PDB entry 4LF8 | X-ray diffraction, 3.15 A resolution | chains A and I of the 21 polymer chains in the assembly

== Chain A ==
Molecule: 16S rRNA
From: Thermus thermophilus
Sequence (1522 nucleotides; row label = number of the first residue in the row; note: 42 numbers in that range are skipped by the numbering (no residue carries them; nothing is unmodelled there); a row labelled like 190A-190L holds insertion residues (190A, then the next letters in order); numbering starts at 0):
     0 UUUGUUGGAG AGUUUGAUCC UGGCUCAGGG UGAACGCUGG CGGCGUGCCU AAGACAUGCA
    60 AGUCGUGCGG G
    73 CCGCGGGGUU UU
    88 ACUCCG
    95 UGGUC
   101 AGCGGCGGAC GGGUGAGUAA CGCGUGGGU
  129A G
   130 ACCUACCCGG AAGAGGGGGA CAACCCGGGG AAACUCGGGC UAAUCCCCCA UGUGGACCCG
   190 C
190A-190L CCCUUGGGGUGU
   191 GUCCAAAGGG CUUU
   216 GCCCGCUUCC GGAUGGGCCC GCGUCCCAUC AGCUAGUUGG UGGGGUAAUG GCCCACCAAG
   276 GCGACGACGG GUAGCCGGUC UGAGAGGAUG GCCGGCCACA GGGGCACUGA GACACGGGCC
   336 CCACUCCUAC GGGAGGCAGC AGUUAGGAAU CUUCCGCAAU GGGCGCAAGC CUGACGGAGC
   396 GACGCCGCUU GGAGGAAGAA GCCCUUCGGG GUGUAAACUC CUGAA
   442 CCCGGGACGA AACCCCCGAC GA
   474 GGGGACUGAC GGUACCGGG
   494 GUAAUAGCGC CGGCCAACUC CGUGCCAGCA GCCGCGGUAA UACGGAGGGC GCGAGCGUUA
   554 CCCGGAUUCA CUGGGCGUAA AGGGCGUGUA GGCGGCCUGG GGCGUCCCAU GUGAAAGACC
   614 ACGGCUCAAC CGUGGGGGAG CGUGGGAUAC GCUCAGGCUA GACGGUGGGA GAGGGUGGUG
   674 GAAUUCCCGG AGUAGCGGUG AAAUGCGCAG AUACCGGGAG GAACGCCGAU GGCGAAGGCA
   734 GCCACCUGGU CCACCCGUGA CGCUGAGGCG CGAAAGCGUG GGGAGCAAAC CGGAUUAGAU
   794 ACCCGGGUAG UCCACGCCCU AAACGAUGCG CGCUAGGUCU CUGGGUCU
   848 CCUGGGGGCC GAAGCUAACG CGUUAAGCGC GCCGCCUGGG GAGUACGGCC GCAAGGCUGA
   908 AACUCAAAGG AAUUGACGGG GGCCCGCACA AGCGGUGGAG CAUGUGGUUU AAUUCGAAGX
   968 AACGCGAAGA ACCUUACCAG GCCUUGACAU GCUAGG
 1003A G
  1004 AACCCGGGUG AAAGCCUGGG GUGCCCC
1030A-1030D GCGA
  1031 GGGGAGCCCU AGCACAGGUG CUGCAUGGCC GUCGUCAGCU CGUGCCGUGA GGUGUUGGGU
  1091 UAAGUCCCGC AACGAGCGCA ACCCCCGCCG UUAGUUGCCA GCGGUUCGGC CGGGCACUCU
  1151 AACGGGACUG CCCGCGAAA
  1171 GCGGGAGGAA GGAGGGGACG ACGUCUGGUC AGCAUGGCCC UUACGGCCUG GGCGACACAC
  1231 GUGCUACAAU GCCCACUACA AAGCGAUGCC ACCCGGCAAC GGGGAGCUAA UCGCAAAAAG
  1291 GUGGGCCCAG UUCGGAUUGG GGUCUGCAAC CCGACCCCAU GAAGCCGGAA UCGCUAGUAA
  1351 UCGCGGAUCA G
 1361A C
  1362 CAUGCCGCGG UGAAUACGUU CCCGGGCCUU GUACACACXG CCXGUXACGC CAUGGGAGCG
  1422 GGCUCUACCC GAAGUCGCCG GG
  1446 AGCCUACGGG
  1459 CAGGCGCCGA GGGUAGGGCC CGUGACUGGG GCGAAGUCGU AACAAGGUAG CUGUACCGGA
  1519 AGGUGCGGCU GGAUCCACUC CUUUCU
Unresolved in the structure: 0-4, 1534-1540
Modified residues: PSU (pseudouridine-5'-monophosphate) at position 516, 7MG (7N-methyl-8-hydroguanosine-5'-monophosphate) at position 527, M2G (N2-dimethylguanosine-5'-monophosphate) at position 966, 5MC (5-methylcytidine-5'-monophosphate) at position 967, 2MG (2N-methylguanosine-5'-monophosphate) at position 1207, 5MC (5-methylcytidine-5'-monophosphate) at position 1400, 4OC (4n,o2'-methylcytidine-5'-monophosphate) at position 1402, 5MC (5-methylcytidine-5'-monophosphate) at position 1404, 5MC (5-methylcytidine-5'-monophosphate) at position 1407, UR3 (3-methyluridine-5'-monophoshate) at position 1498, PSU (pseudouridine-5'-monophosphate) at position 1540, PSU (pseudouridine-5'-monophosphate) at position 1541
Differences from the reference sequence: conflict C1534 (A2157 in M26923.1), A1535 (C2158 in M26923.1)
Metal / ion sites: Mg2+ site 1 near U5 (its only coordinating residue here); Mg2+ site 2 near U12 (its only coordinating residue here); Mg2+ site 3: U12, A914; Mg2+ site 4 near G21 (its only coordinating residue here); Mg2+ site 5 near A53 (its only coordinating residue here); Mg2+ site 6 near G61 (its only coordinating residue here); Mg2+ site 7 near G107 (its only coordinating residue here); Mg2+ site 8 near G113 (its only coordinating residue here); Mg2+ site 9: G115, A116, G117, G289; Mg2+ site 10: A116, G117, G289; Mg2+ site 11: C121, G124, U125, G236; K+ site 1 near G167 (its only coordinating residue here); 81 more Mg2+ sites not listed; 6 more K+ sites not listed
Residues lining bound ligands:
  - paromomycin (PAR), molecule 1: U30, G31, C48, U49, U304, G306, C554, C555
  - paromomycin (PAR), molecule 2: G31, C47, C48, A50, A51, G52, A53, G113, U114, G115, A353, C355, A356, U358, U359, A360, G361, U365, C366
  - paromomycin (PAR), molecule 3: A119, A120, C121, G122, C123, G236, C237, G238, U239, C240, C241, C242, G281, A282, G284
  - paromomycin (PAR), molecule 4: G567, G568, C569, G570, G575, G821, C822, G874, C875, C877, C879, C880
  - paromomycin (PAR), molecule 5: G610, A611, C612, C613, A614, A622, C623, C624, G625, U626
  - paromomycin (PAR), molecule 6: G661, G662, A663, G664, G666, G667, C739, U740, G741, G742, U743
  - paromomycin (PAR), molecule 7: U669, G670, G671, U672, G673, G714, A715, A716, C717, C805, C806, A807
  - paromomycin (PAR), molecule 8: G1061, U1062, U1065, C1066, A1188, C1189, G1190
  - paromomycin (PAR), molecule 9: G1405, U1406, 5MC_1407, A1408, C1409, G1489, C1490, G1491, A1492, A1493, G1494, U1495, C1496

== Chain I ==
Name: ribosomal protein S9
From: Thermus thermophilus
Reference sequence: P80374 (RS9_THET8); residues 1-128 here = UniProt positions 1-128
Sequence (128 residues; numbered 1 to 128; the number before each row is that of its first residue):
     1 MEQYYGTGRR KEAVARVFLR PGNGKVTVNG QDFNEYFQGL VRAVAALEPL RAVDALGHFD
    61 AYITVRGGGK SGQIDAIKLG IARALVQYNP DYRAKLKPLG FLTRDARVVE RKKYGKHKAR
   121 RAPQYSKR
Unresolved in the structure: 1

== Chain A / chain I interface ==
Pairs across the interface - 112 pairs, chain A then chain I:
  G942(A) / Gln-124(I)  hydrogen bond to the base
  U943(A) / Gln-124(I)  hydrogen bond to the sugar
  M2G_966(A) / Lys-127(I)  base contact
  M2G_966(A) / Arg-128(I)  sugar contact
  C970(A) / Ser-126(I)  base contact
  C970(A) / Arg-128(I)  base contact
  C1116(A) / Val-108(I)  sugar contact
  G1117(A) / Arg-104(I)  hydrogen bond to the phosphate
  G1117(A) / Ala-106(I)  sugar contact
  C1118(A) / Arg-9(I)  salt bridge to the phosphate
  C1118(A) / Arg-83(I)  hydrogen bond to the phosphate
  C1118(A) / Arg-104(I)  salt bridge to the phosphate
  C1119(A) / Arg-9(I)  salt bridge to the phosphate
  C1119(A) / Arg-83(I)  salt bridge to the phosphate
  G1127(A) / Arg-16(I)  phosphate contact
  G1127(A) / Arg-66(I)  sugar contact
  C1128(A) / Arg-16(I)  salt bridge to the phosphate
  C1128(A) / Arg-66(I)  salt bridge to the phosphate
  C1129(A) / Tyr-62(I)  hydrogen bond to the phosphate
  A1130(A) / Gln-3(I)  hydrogen bond to the sugar
  A1130(A) / Phe-18(I)  sugar contact
  A1130(A) / Arg-20(I)  phosphate contact
  A1130(A) / Tyr-62(I)  hydrogen bond to the phosphate
  G1131(A) / Arg-20(I)  salt bridge to the phosphate
  C1147(A) / Tyr-5(I)  hydrogen bond to the sugar
  C1147(A) / Arg-16(I)  hydrogen bond to the base
  U1148(A) / Tyr-5(I)  sugar contact
  U1148(A) / Thr-7(I)  hydrogen bond to the phosphate
  U1148(A) / Val-14(I)  phosphate contact
  U1148(A) / Arg-16(I)  sugar contact
  C1149(A) / Arg-9(I)  salt bridge to the phosphate
  C1149(A) / Val-14(I)  phosphate contact
  G1177(A) / Lys-97(I)  salt bridge to the phosphate
  G1178(A) / Arg-93(I)  salt bridge to the phosphate
  G1178(A) / Lys-97(I)  salt bridge to the phosphate
  A1179(A) / Arg-93(I)  salt bridge to the phosphate
  A1179(A) / Leu-102(I)  sugar contact
  A1179(A) / Thr-103(I)  hydrogen bond to the phosphate
  A1179(A) / Arg-104(I)  hydrogen bond to the sugar
  A1180(A) / Thr-103(I)  hydrogen bond to the phosphate
  G1186(A) / Glu-110(I)  sugar contact
  G1186(A) / Lys-113(I)  hydrogen bond to the phosphate
  G1187(A) / Lys-113(I)  salt bridge to the phosphate
  A1188(A) / Tyr-114(I)  phosphate contact
  G1231(A) / Ser-126(I)  sugar contact
  U1232(A) / Gln-124(I)  phosphate contact
  U1232(A) / Tyr-125(I)  phosphate contact
  U1232(A) / Ser-126(I)  phosphate contact
  G1233(A) / His-117(I)  salt bridge to the phosphate
  G1233(A) / Pro-123(I)  phosphate contact
  G1233(A) / Gln-124(I)  hydrogen bond to the phosphate
  A1248(A) / Lys-70(I)  hydrogen bond to the sugar
  C1249(A) / Tyr-36(I)  sugar contact
  C1249(A) / Gly-67(I)  sugar contact
  C1249(A) / Gly-68(I)  hydrogen bond to the sugar
  C1249(A) / Gly-69(I)  sugar contact
  C1249(A) / Lys-70(I)  sugar contact
  C1249(A) / Gln-73(I)  hydrogen bond to the sugar
  A1250(A) / Gly-67(I)  hydrogen bond to the phosphate
  A1250(A) / Gly-68(I)  sugar contact
  A1251(A) / Glu-12(I)  sugar contact
  G1290(A) / Leu-40(I)  sugar contact
  G1291(A) / Gln-38(I)  hydrogen bond to the sugar
  U1292(A) / Gln-38(I)  sugar contact
  C1342(A) / Gln-124(I)  sugar contact
  C1342(A) / Tyr-125(I)  phosphate contact
  G1343(A) / Arg-121(I)  hydrogen bond to the sugar
  G1343(A) / Ala-122(I)  hydrogen bond to the sugar
  G1343(A) / Tyr-125(I)  hydrogen bond to the phosphate
  C1344(A) / Arg-120(I)  sugar contact
  C1344(A) / Ala-122(I)  phosphate contact
  U1345(A) / Arg-120(I)  salt bridge to the phosphate
  A1346(A) / Arg-120(I)  salt bridge to the phosphate
  G1347(A) / Arg-10(I)  hydrogen bond to the base
  G1347(A) / Lys-11(I)  base contact
  G1347(A) / Arg-107(I)  hydrogen bond to the base
  G1347(A) / Val-108(I)  sugar contact
  G1347(A) / Val-109(I)  sugar contact
  U1348(A) / Val-109(I)  phosphate contact
  U1348(A) / Glu-110(I)  hydrogen bond to the phosphate
  U1348(A) / Arg-120(I)  phosphate contact
  A1349(A) / Lys-118(I)  salt bridge to the phosphate
  A1349(A) / Arg-120(I)  phosphate contact
  A1349(A) / Arg-121(I)  hydrogen bond to the phosphate
  A1350(A) / Lys-118(I)  salt bridge to the phosphate
  A1350(A) / Arg-121(I)  salt bridge to the phosphate
  U1351(A) / Lys-118(I)  hydrogen bond to the base
  C1366(A) / His-117(I)  salt bridge to the phosphate
  C1367(A) / Lys-112(I)  salt bridge to the phosphate
  C1367(A) / Tyr-114(I)  phosphate contact
  C1367(A) / Gly-115(I)  hydrogen bond to the phosphate
  C1367(A) / Lys-116(I)  phosphate contact
  G1368(A) / Arg-111(I)  salt bridge to the phosphate
  G1368(A) / Lys-112(I)  salt bridge to the phosphate
  G1368(A) / Lys-113(I)  phosphate contact
  G1368(A) / Tyr-114(I)  hydrogen bond to the phosphate
  C1369(A) / Arg-111(I)  phosphate contact
  C1369(A) / Lys-112(I)  hydrogen bond to the phosphate
  G1370(A) / Glu-12(I)  phosphate contact
  G1370(A) / Val-109(I)  phosphate contact
  G1371(A) / Lys-11(I)  salt bridge to the phosphate
  G1371(A) / Gly-68(I)  phosphate contact
  G1371(A) / Gly-69(I)  phosphate contact
  G1371(A) / Val-109(I)  phosphate contact
  U1372(A) / Lys-11(I)  salt bridge to the phosphate
  U1372(A) / Gly-69(I)  phosphate contact
  U1372(A) / Lys-70(I)  phosphate contact
  U1372(A) / Ser-71(I)  hydrogen bond to the phosphate
  U1372(A) / Gly-72(I)  hydrogen bond to the phosphate
  G1373(A) / Lys-11(I)  hydrogen bond to the base
  G1373(A) / Arg-42(I)  phosphate contact
  G1373(A) / Ser-71(I)  hydrogen bond to the phosphate
Also at the interface, not in a pair above, chain A (54 interface residues in all): G941, G1184, U1341
Also at the interface, not in a pair above, chain I (53 interface residues in all): Gly-39

== Overview ==
The interface between chain A and chain I involves 54 residues on one side and 53 on the other; the contacts
include 35 hydrogen bonds and 25 salt bridges. Among the polar pairs are G942(A)/Gln-124(I),
C1147(A)/Arg-16(I) and G1347(A)/Arg-10(I).
Here chain A is 16S rRNA and chain I is ribosomal protein S9, both from Thermus thermophilus. Entry 4LF8
(Crystal Structure of 30S ribosomal subunit from Thermus thermophilus) was determined by X-ray diffraction.
